3DU7 - chains D and E of the 5 polymer chains in the assembly; structure by X-ray diffraction, 4.10 A resolution (low resolution: residue-level contacts below are approximate; hydrogen-bond / salt-bridge calls are withheld).

Chain D:
Name: Tubulin beta-2B chain
From: Bos taurus
UniProt: Q6B856 (TBB2B_BOVIN); the author numbering skips numbers that UniProt does not, so the offset changes along the chain: 1-44 = UniProt 1-44; 47-360 = UniProt 45-358; 369-455 = UniProt 359-445
Chain sequence (445 residues; each row starts with the number of its first residue; note: 10 numbers in that range are skipped by the numbering (no residue carries them; nothing is unmodelled there)):
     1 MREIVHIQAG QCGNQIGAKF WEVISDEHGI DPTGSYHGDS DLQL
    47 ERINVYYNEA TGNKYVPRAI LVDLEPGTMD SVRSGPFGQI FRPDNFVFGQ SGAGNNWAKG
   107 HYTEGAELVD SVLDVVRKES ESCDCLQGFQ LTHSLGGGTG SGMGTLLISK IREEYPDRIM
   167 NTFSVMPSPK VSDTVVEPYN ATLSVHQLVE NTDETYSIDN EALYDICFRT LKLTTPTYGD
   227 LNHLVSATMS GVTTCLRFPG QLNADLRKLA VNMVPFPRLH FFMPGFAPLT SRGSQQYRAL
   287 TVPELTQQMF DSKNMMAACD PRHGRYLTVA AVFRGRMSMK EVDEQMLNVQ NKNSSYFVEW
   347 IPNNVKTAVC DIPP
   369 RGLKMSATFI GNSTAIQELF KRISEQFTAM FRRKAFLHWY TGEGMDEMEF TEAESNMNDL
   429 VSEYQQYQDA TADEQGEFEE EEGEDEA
Unresolved in the structure: 1, 438-455
Swiss-Prot annotation at these positions:
  - motif: M1 to I4 (MREI motif)
  - binding site (GTP): Q11, E71, S140, G144, T145, G146, N206, N228
  - binding site (Mg(2+)): E71
  - modified residue: S40 (Phosphoserine), T57 (Phosphothreonine), K60 (N6-acetyllysine), S174 (Phosphoserine), T287 (Phosphothreonine), T292 (Phosphothreonine), R320 (Omega-N-methylarginine), E448 (5-glutamyl polyglutamate)
  - cross-link (Glycyl lysine isopeptide (Lys-Gly)): K60 (interchain with G-Cter in ubiquitin), K326 (interchain with G-Cter in ubiquitin)
Ligand contacts:
  - CN2 (2-mercapto-N-[1,2,3,10-tetramethoxy-9-oxo-5,6,7,9-tetrahydro-benzo[a]heptalen-7-yl]acetamide): V238, T239, T240, C241, L242, L248, N249, A250, K254, L255, N258, M259, V315, A316, A317, V318, N350, K352, I378
  - GDP (guanosine-5'-diphosphate): G10, Q11, C12, Q15, I16, D69, A99, N101, S140, G142, G143, G144, T145, G146, S147, V171, P173, V177, S178, E183, N206, L209, Y224, L227, N228
  - Phomopsin A (HOS): Q15, P175, K176, V177, S178, D179, Y210, T221, P222, T223, Y224, G225

Chain E:
Name: Stathmin-4
From: Rattus norvegicus
Notes: fragment: RB3 stathmin-like domain 4
UniProt: P63043 (STMN4_RAT); residues 5-145 here correspond to UniProt positions 49-189 (UniProt number = residue number + 44)
Chain sequence (142 residues; numbered 4 to 145; the number before each row is that of its first residue):
     4 ADMEVIELNK CTSGQSFEVI LKPPSFDGVP EFNASLPRRR DPSLEEIQKK LEAAEERRKY
    64 QEAELLKHLA EKREHEREVI QKAIEENNNF IKMAKEKLAQ KMESNKENRE AHLAAMLERL
   124 QEKDKHAEEV RKNKELKEEA SR
Unresolved in the structure: 29-45, 142-145
Sequence notes: expression tag (4)
Swiss-Prot annotation at these positions:
  - modified residue: S46 (Phosphoserine)

How chain D and chain E interact:
Contacting residue pairs - 9 pairs, chain D then chain E:
  Y108(D) - A130(E)
  Y108(D) - R134(E)
  A112(D) - R134(E)
  K156(D) - D127(E)
  E159(D) - L123(E)
  E159(D) - D127(E)
  Q193(D) - K126(E)
  G412(D) - V133(E)
  E417(D) - H129(E)
Interface residues without a listed pair, chain D (11 interface residues in all): H107, S155, P162, H192
Interface residues without a listed pair, chain E (10 interface residues in all): M119, L120, N136

Summary:
Chain D and chain E form an interface of 11 and 10 residues respectively. Chain D binds GDP, compound CN2 and
Phomopsin A. UniProt lists 8 GTP-binding residues and Mg2+-binding residue E71(D) on chain D.
Chain D is Tubulin beta-2B chain (Bos taurus) and chain E is Stathmin-4 (Rattus norvegicus); the structure,
Tubulin-colchicine-phomopsin A: Stathmin-like domain complex, was determined by X-ray diffraction, deposited
together with 3E22.
